Entry 4WJ7 (X-ray diffraction, 2.75 A resolution); this record covers chains A and W.

# Chain A
Protein: Malcavernin
From: Homo sapiens
Notes: fragment: PTB domain
Reference sequence: Q9BSQ5 (CCM2_HUMAN); numbering as in UniProt (aligned over 51-228)
Chain sequence (180 residues; numbered 49 to 228; the number before each row is that of its first residue):
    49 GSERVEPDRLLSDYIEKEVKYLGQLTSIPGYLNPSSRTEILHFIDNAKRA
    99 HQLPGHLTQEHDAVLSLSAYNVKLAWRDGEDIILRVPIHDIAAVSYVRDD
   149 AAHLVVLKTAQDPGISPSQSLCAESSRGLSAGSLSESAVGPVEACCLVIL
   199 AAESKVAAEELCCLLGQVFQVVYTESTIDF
Not modelled in the structure: 49-54, 161-190, 222-228
Differences from the reference sequence: expression tag (49-50)
Curated features (UniProtKB/Swiss-Prot):
  - modified residue: Ser164 (Phosphoserine)
  - natural variant: Leu198 (L198R: In CCM2), Gln215 (Q215H: In CCM2)
What the authors report for this chain:
  - mutagenesis - I136A/I139A, C210D: decreased binding to KRIT1 NPxY/F3 (chain W)
  - disease-associated variants - L113P, L115R, L155P, L198R, L213P: decreased stability
  - post-translational modification sites: Ser164, Ser166, Ser168 (citing earlier work)

# Chain W
Protein: KRIT1 NPxY/F3
Chain sequence (13 residues; numbered 244 to 256; the number before each row is that of its first residue):
   244 VDKVVINPYFGLG
Not modelled in the structure: 255-256
What the authors report for this chain:
  - mutagenesis - Y252A/F253A: unchanged binding to Malcavernin (chain A)
  - disease-associated variants - V244L: decreased binding to Malcavernin (chain A)

# Chain A / chain W interface
Residue-residue contacts - 35 pairs, chain A then chain W:
  Pro82(A) with Val247(W); Ile249(W), hydrophobic
  Ser83(A) with Val244(W); Val247(W)
  Arg85(A) with Val244(W)
  Ile136(A) with Asn250(W), hydrogen bond (backbone-side chain)
  His137(A) with Phe253(W); Gly254(W)
  Asp138(A) with Phe253(W)
  Ile139(A) with Asn250(W), hydrogen bond (backbone-side chain); Phe253(W)
  Ala140(A) with Ile249(W); Asn250(W), hydrogen bond (backbone-backbone); Phe253(W)
  Ala141(A) with Val248(W); Ile249(W), hydrophobic
  Val142(A) with Val247(W); Val248(W), hydrogen bond (backbone-backbone)
  Ser143(A) with Lys246(W); Val247(W)
  Tyr144(A) with Val244(W); Asp245(W), hydrogen bond (backbone-backbone); Lys246(W), hydrogen bond (backbone-backbone)
  Val145(A) with Val244(W), hydrophobic; Asp245(W)
  Arg146(A) with Asp245(W), hydrogen bond (backbone-side chain)
  Ala158(A) with Phe253(W), hydrophobic
  Glu207(A) with Lys246(W)
  Cys210(A) with Lys246(W); Val248(W)
  Gly214(A) with Val248(W)
  Phe217(A) with Val248(W); Ile249(W); Asn250(W); Tyr252(W)
Other interface residues (no listed pair), chain A (20 interface residues in all): Val220
Other interface residues (no listed pair), chain W (11 interface residues in all): Pro251
Interface features reported in the paper:
  - pairs named by the authors: Ser83(A)-Val244(W), Cys210(A)-Val248(W), Phe217(A)-Val248(W), Phe217(A)-Asn250(W)
  - interface residues, chain A: Pro82(A)
  - hot spots on chain A (mutagenesis) - C210D: decreased binding to KRIT1 NPxY/F3 (chain W)
  - interface residues, chain W: Lys246(W), Val247(W), Pro251(W), Phe253(W)
  - hot spots on chain W (mutagenesis) - V248D, Y252A/F253A: decreased binding to Malcavernin (chain A)

# In short
The interface between chain A and chain W involves 20 residues on one side and 11 on the other, with 7
hydrogen bonds. Polar contacts include Ile136(A)-Asn250(W), Ile139(A)-Asn250(W) and Arg146(A)-Asp245(W). The
authors report contacts between Ser83(A) and Val244(W), Cys210(A) and Val248(W) and Phe217(A) and Val248(W)
among others. From the paper: L113P, L115R and L155P of chain A, among others, reduce stability; interface
residues Pro82(A) and Lys246(W) among others; 10 substitutions were tested in all.
Chain A is Malcavernin (Homo sapiens) and chain W is KRIT1 NPxY/F3; the structure, CCM2 PTB domain in complex
with KRIT1 NPxY/F3, was determined by X-ray diffraction.
